2O17 - chain A; structure by X-ray diffraction, 2.30 A resolution.

# Chain A
Molecule: Pectate lyase
Organism: Bacillus subtilis
Notes: EC 4.2.2.2
Reference sequence: P39116 (PEL_BACSU); residues 1-399 here correspond to UniProt positions 22-420 (UniProt number = residue number + 21)
Amino-acid sequence (399 residues; each row starts with the number of its first residue):
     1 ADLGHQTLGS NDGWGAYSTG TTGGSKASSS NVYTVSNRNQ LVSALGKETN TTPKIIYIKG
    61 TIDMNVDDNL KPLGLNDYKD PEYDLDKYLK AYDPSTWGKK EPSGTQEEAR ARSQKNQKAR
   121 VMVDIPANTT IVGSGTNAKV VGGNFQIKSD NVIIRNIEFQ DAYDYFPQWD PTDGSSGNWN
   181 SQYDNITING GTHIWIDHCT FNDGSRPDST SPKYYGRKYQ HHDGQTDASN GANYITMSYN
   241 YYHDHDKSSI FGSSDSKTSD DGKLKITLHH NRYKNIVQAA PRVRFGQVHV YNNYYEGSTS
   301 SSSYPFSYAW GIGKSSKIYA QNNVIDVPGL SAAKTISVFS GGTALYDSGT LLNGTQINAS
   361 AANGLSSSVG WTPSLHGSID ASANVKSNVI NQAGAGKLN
Differences from the reference sequence: engineered mutation A279 (Arg300 in P39116)
Ion coordination: Ca2+ site 1: D173, N180 (together with alpha-D-galactopyranuronic acid); Ca2+ site 2: D184, D223, D227 (together with alpha-D-galactopyranuronic acid); Ca2+ site 3: D223 (together with alpha-D-galactopyranuronic acid)
Ligand contacts: alpha-D-galactopyranuronic acid (ADA): K118, D173, N178, N180, Q182, N189, D223, D227, S229, N230, K247, I250, S253, K257, Q278, R282, R284, Y308, F339
UniProt features mapped onto this chain:
  - binding site (Ca(2+)): D184, D223, D227

# Summary
Chain A binds alpha-D-galactopyranuronic acid. D173 and N180 form the Ca2+ site 1. The Ca2+ site 2 is built by
D184, D223 and D227. From UniProt: 3 Ca2+-binding residues.
Chain A is Pectate lyase (Bacillus subtilis); the structure, Pectate lyase bound to hexasaccharide, was
determined by X-ray diffraction together with 3KRG, 2NZM, 2O04, 2O0V and 2O1D from the same study.
